Entry 7KZN (electron microscopy, 4.00 A resolution); this record covers chains D and E of the 19 polymer chains in the assembly.

# Chain D
Name: Dynein, 78 kDa intermediate chain, flagellar outer arm
Organism: Chlamydomonas reinhardtii
UniProt: Q39578 (DYI2_CHLRE); numbering as in UniProt (aligned over 1-683)
Amino-acid sequence (683 residues; row label = number of the first residue in the row):
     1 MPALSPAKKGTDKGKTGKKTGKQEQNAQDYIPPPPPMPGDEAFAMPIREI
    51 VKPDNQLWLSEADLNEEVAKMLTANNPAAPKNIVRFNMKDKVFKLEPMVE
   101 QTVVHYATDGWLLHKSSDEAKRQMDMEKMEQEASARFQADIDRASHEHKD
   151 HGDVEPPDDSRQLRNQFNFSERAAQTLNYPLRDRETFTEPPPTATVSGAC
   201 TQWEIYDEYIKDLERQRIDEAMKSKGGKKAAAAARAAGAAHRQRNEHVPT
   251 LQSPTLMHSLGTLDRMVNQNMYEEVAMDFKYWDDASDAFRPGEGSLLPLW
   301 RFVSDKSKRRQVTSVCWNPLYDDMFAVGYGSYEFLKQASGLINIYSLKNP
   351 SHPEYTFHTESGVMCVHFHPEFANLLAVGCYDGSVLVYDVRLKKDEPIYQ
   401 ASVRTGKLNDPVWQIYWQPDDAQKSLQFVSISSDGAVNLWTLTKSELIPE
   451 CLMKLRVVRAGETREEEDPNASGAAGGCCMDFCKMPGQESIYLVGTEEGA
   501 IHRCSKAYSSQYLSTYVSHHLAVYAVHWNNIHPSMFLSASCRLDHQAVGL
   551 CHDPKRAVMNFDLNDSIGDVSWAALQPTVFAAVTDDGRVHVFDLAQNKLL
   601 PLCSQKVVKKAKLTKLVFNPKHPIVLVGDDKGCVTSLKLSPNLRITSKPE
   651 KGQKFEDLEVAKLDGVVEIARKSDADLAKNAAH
Not modelled in the structure: 1-177, 222-247, 458-473, 676-683

# Chain E
Name: Dynein, 70 kDa intermediate chain, flagellar outer arm
Organism: Chlamydomonas reinhardtii
UniProt: P27766 (DYI3_CHLRE); numbering as in UniProt (aligned over 1-567)
Amino-acid sequence (567 residues; row label = number of the first residue in the row):
     1 MEIYHQYIKLRKQFGRFPKFGDEGSEMLADIRPNEDHGKEYIPRNPVTTV
    51 TQCVPEMSEHEANTNAVILVNKAMSHVEGGWPKDVDYTEAEHTIRYRKKV
   101 EKDEDYIRTVVQLGSSVEDLIKQNNAVDIYQEYFTNVTMDHTSEAPHVKT
   151 VTVFKDPNNIKRSASYVNWHPDGSVPKVVVAYSILQFQQQPAGMPLSSYI
   201 WDVNNPNTPEYEMVPTSQICCAKFNLKDNNLVGAGQYNGQLAYFDVRKGN
   251 GPVEATPIDISHRDPIYDFAWLQSKTGTECMTVSTDGNVLWWDLRKMNEC
   301 VENMPLKEKNSETTVGGVCLEYDTNAGPTNFMVGTEQGQIFSCNRKAKNP
   351 VDRVKYVLSGHHGPIYGLRRNPFNSKYFLSIGDWTARVWVEDTAVKTPIL
   401 TTKYHPTYLTGGTWSPSRPGVFFTIKMDGAMDVWDLYYKHNEPTLTVQVS
   451 DLALTAFAVQESGGTVAVGTSDGCTSVLQLSTGLSEASPAEKANINAMFE
   501 RETTREKNLEKAIKEAKVKARKEQGRRDEVKDNVTEEQLKALEDEFFKTT
   551 DPAVGGGYGAGEGAAAE
Not modelled in the structure: 1-59, 518-534, 551-567

# How chain D and chain E interact
Pairs across the interface (30; chain D residue first):
  H258(D) - E132(E)  salt bridge
  R265(D) - I129(E)
  R265(D) - Q131(E)  hydrogen bond (side chain-backbone)
  M266(D) - I129(E)
  M266(D) - Y130(E)  hydrophobic
  Q269(D) - Q123(E)  hydrogen bond
  Q269(D) - I129(E)
  E273(D) - Q123(E)
  M277(D) - D119(E)
  Y281(D) - K122(E)
  Y281(D) - N125(E)
  Y321(D) - Q131(E)
  Y321(D) - F134(E)  hydrogen bond (side chain-backbone)
  D323(D) - Y133(E)
  M324(D) - Y133(E)  hydrophobic
  S346(D) - Y133(E)  hydrogen bond
  K348(D) - D128(E)  hydrogen bond (side chain-backbone)
  K348(D) - Q131(E)
  K348(D) - Y133(E)
  A373(D) - F134(E)
  N374(D) - F134(E)
  L375(D) - H141(E)
  D389(D) - D140(E)
  R391(D) - V137(E)
  R391(D) - D140(E)  salt bridge
  L392(D) - D140(E)
  Y399(D) - T142(E)
  T443(D) - Y438(E)
  K444(D) - T142(E)
  K444(D) - Y438(E)
Interface residues without a listed pair, chain D (30 interface residues in all): T262, F279, K280, Y355, F372, V390, I398, K424, S445
Interface residues without a listed pair, chain E (22 interface residues in all): A126, V127, M139, S143, E144, Y437

# Overview
30 residues of chain D and 22 residues of chain E are in contact, with 5 hydrogen bonds and 2 salt bridges.
Among the polar pairs are H258(D)-E132(E), R391(D)-D140(E) and R265(D)-Q131(E).
Chain D is Dynein, 78 kDa intermediate chain, flagellar outer arm and chain E is Dynein, 70 kDa intermediate
chain, flagellar outer arm, both from Chlamydomonas reinhardtii; the structure, Outer dynein arm core
subcomplex from C. reinhardtii, was determined by electron microscopy.
